Entry 2AMA (X-ray diffraction, 1.90 A resolution); this record covers chain A.

[Chain A]
Name: Androgen receptor
Organism: Homo sapiens
Notes: fragment: ligand binding domain
Reference sequence: P10275 (ANDR_HUMAN); residue numbers follow UniProt; this construct covers 654-919
Amino-acid sequence (266 residues; row label = number of the first residue in the row):
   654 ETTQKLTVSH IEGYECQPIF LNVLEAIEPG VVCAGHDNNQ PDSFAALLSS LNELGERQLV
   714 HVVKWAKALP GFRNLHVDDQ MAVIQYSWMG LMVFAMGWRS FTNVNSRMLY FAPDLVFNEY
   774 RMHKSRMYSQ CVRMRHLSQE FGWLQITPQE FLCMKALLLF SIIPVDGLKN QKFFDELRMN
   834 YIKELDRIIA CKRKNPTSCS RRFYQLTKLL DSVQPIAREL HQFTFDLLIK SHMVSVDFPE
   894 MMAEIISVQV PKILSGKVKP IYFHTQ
Not modelled in the structure: 654-670, 844-849
Small-molecule neighbours: 5-alpha-dihydrotestosterone (DHT): Leu701, Leu704, Asn705, Leu707, Gly708, Gln711, Trp741, Met742, Met745, Val746, Met749, Arg752, Phe764, Met780, Met787, Leu873, Phe876, Thr877, Leu880, Phe891, Met895
What the authors report for this chain:
  - conformationally variable residues (order/disorder transition, side-chain flip): Gln711, Cys844 to Pro849
  - binding site for 5-alpha-dihydrotestosterone: Asn705, Arg752, Thr877
  - disease-associated variants - R752Q: decreased signaling (citing earlier work)

[Overview]
Ligands of chain A: 5-alpha-dihydrotestosterone. From the paper: a binding site for
5-alpha-dihydrotestosterone at Asn705, Arg752 and Thr877; R752Q reduces signaling.
Chain A is Androgen receptor (Homo sapiens); the structure, Crystal structure of human androgen receptor
ligand binding domain in complex with dihydrotestosterone, was determined by X-ray diffraction together with
2AM9 and 2AMB from the same study.
